Entry 7FOY (X-ray diffraction, 1.55 A resolution); this record covers chains A and B.

# Chain A
Molecule: Pre-mRNA-splicing factor 8
Source organism: Saccharomyces cerevisiae S288C
UniProtKB: P33334 (PRP8_YEAST); residues 1836-2090 here = UniProt positions 1836-2090
Amino-acid sequence (258 residues; numbered 1833 to 2090; the number before each row is that of its first residue):
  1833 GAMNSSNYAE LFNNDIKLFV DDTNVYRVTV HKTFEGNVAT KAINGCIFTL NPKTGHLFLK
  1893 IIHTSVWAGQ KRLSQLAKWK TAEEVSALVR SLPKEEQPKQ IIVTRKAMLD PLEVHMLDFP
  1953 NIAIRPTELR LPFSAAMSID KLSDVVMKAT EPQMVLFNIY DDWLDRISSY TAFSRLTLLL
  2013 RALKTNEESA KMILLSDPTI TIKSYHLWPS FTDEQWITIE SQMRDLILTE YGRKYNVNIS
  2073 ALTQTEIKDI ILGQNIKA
Disordered / not traced: 2070-2090
Sequence notes: expression tag (1833-1835)
Swiss-Prot annotation at these positions:
  - mutagenesis: Asp1853 (D1853A: Alters protein folding. Severely impaired growth. Strongly reduced growth at 35 degrees Celsius; when associated with A-1854; D1853N: Reduced growth at 30 degrees Celsius ...), Asp1854 (D1854A: Reduced growth at 30 degrees Celsius. Strongly reduced growth at 16 degrees Celsius. Strongly reduced growth at 35 degrees Celsius; when associated with A-1853 ...), Thr1855 (T1855A: Reduced growth at 30 degrees Celsius. Strongly reduced growth at 16 degrees Celsius), Thr1936 (T1936A: Reduced growth at 30 degrees Celsius. Strongly reduced growth at 16 degrees Celsius), Arg1937 (R1937K: Severely impaired growth. Reduced growth at 30 degrees Celsius. Strongly reduced growth at 16 degrees Celsius)

# Chain B
Molecule: A1 cistron-splicing factor AAR2
Source organism: Saccharomyces cerevisiae S288C
UniProtKB: P32357 (AAR2_YEAST); aligned to UniProt positions 1-317 over residues 1-317
Amino-acid sequence (308 residues; numbered -3 to 317; 13 numbers in that range are skipped by the numbering (no residue carries them; nothing is unmodelled there); the number before each row is that of its first residue; numbers below 1 keep their minus sign (Gly-3 is residue -3)):
    -3 GAMAMNTVPF TSAPIEVTIG IDQYSFNVKE NQPFHGIKDI PIGHVHVIHF QHADNSSMRY
    57 GYWFDCRMGN FYIQYDPKDG LYKMMEERDG AKFENIVHNF KERQMMVSYP KIDEDDTWYN
   117 LTEFVQMDKI RKIVRKDENQ FSYVDSSMTT VQENEL
   166 SSSSSDPAHS LNYTVINFKS REAIRPGHEM EDFLDKSYYL NTVMLQGIFK NSSNYFGELQ
   226 FAFLNAMFFG NYGSSLQWHA MIELICSSAT VPKHMLDKLD EILYYQIKTL PEQYSDILLN
   286 ERVWNICLYS SFQKNSLHNT EKIMENKYPE LL
Disordered / not traced: -3 to 0, 166-169
Sequence notes: expression tag (-3 to 0); conflict Ser166 (Leu153 in P32357), Ser167 (Lys154 in P32357), Ser170 (Asp in P32357)
Swiss-Prot annotation at these positions:
  - region: Leu261 to Ile282 (Leucine-zipper)
  - modified residue: Ser253 (Phosphoserine), Thr274 (Phosphothreonine)

# Interface between chain A and chain B
Contacting residue pairs (17):
  Gln1907(A) - Met195(B)
  Gln1907(A) - Leu199(B)
  Leu1908(A) - Met195(B)  hydrophobic
  Trp1911(A) - Glu194(B)
  Trp1911(A) - Met195(B)
  Trp1911(A) - Phe198(B)  hydrophobic
  Asp1942(A) - Lys184(B)  salt bridge
  Asp1942(A) - Phe198(B)
  Glu1945(A) - Lys184(B)  salt bridge
  Val1946(A) - Ile189(B)  hydrophobic
  Val1946(A) - Glu194(B)
  Val1946(A) - Phe198(B)  hydrophobic
  His1947(A) - Glu194(B)
  Leu1949(A) - Lys184(B)
  Leu1949(A) - Ser185(B)
  Leu1949(A) - Arg186(B)
  Asp1950(A) - Arg186(B)  salt bridge

# Summary
Chain A and chain B form an interface of 9 and 8 residues respectively, with 3 salt bridges. Polar contacts
include Asp1942(A)-Lys184(B), Glu1945(A)-Lys184(B) and Asp1950(A)-Arg186(B). Curated annotation (UniProt)
lists 5 mutagenesis sites on chain A.
Chain A is Pre-mRNA-splicing factor 8 and chain B is A1 cistron-splicing factor AAR2, both from Saccharomyces
cerevisiae S288C; the structure, PanDDA analysis group deposition -- Aar2/RNaseH in complex with fragment
P08E10 from the F2X-Universal Library, was determined by X-ray diffraction together with 5ST0, 5ST1, 5ST2,
5ST3, 5ST4, 5ST5 and 248 further entries from the same study.
